Entry 8SRY (X-ray diffraction, 2.40 A resolution); this record covers chains A and B of the 4 polymer chains in the assembly.

# Chain A
Protein: Bcl-2 homologous antagonist/killer
Organism: Homo sapiens
Reference sequence: Q16611 (BAK_HUMAN); numbering as in UniProt (aligned over 68-146)
Amino-acid sequence (91 residues; row label = number of the first residue in the row):
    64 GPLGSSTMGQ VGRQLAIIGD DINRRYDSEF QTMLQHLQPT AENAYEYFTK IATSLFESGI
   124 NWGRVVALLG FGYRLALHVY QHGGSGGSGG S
Disordered / not traced: 64-69, 149-154
Sequence notes: expression tag (64-67, 147-154)
Residues lining bound ligands:
  - 3,6,9,12,15-pentaoxatricosan-1-ol (N8E): Tyr136, Arg137, Leu140
  - 3,6,9,12,15,18-hexaoxaicosane-1,20-diol (P33): Ile123, Trp125, Val128, Leu131, Leu132
  - 2-(2-methoxyethoxy)ethanol (PG0): Ala107, Phe111, Gly135, Leu138, Ala139, Val142
Curated features (UniProtKB/Swiss-Prot):
  - motif: Val74 to Arg88 (BH3), Ser117 to Tyr136 (BH1)
Reported in the primary citation:
  - conformationally variable residues (side-chain flip): Trp125

# Chain B
Protein: Apoptosis regulator BAX
Organism: Homo sapiens
Reference sequence: Q07812 (BAX_HUMAN); residue numbers follow UniProt; this construct covers 53-128
Amino-acid sequence (80 residues; numbered 49 to 128; the number before each row is that of its first residue):
    49 GGSGDASTKK LSESLKRIGD ELDSNMELQR MIAAVDTDSP REVFFRVAAD MFSDGNFNWG
   109 RVVALFYFAS KLVLKALSTK
Disordered / not traced: 49-51, 127-128
Sequence notes: expression tag (49-52); conflict Ser62 (Cys in Q07812), Ser126 (Cys in Q07812)
Residues lining bound ligands: 3,6,9,12,15-pentaoxatricosan-1-ol (N8E): Phe105, Asn106, Trp107, Val110, Phe114
Curated features (UniProtKB/Swiss-Prot):
  - motif: Leu59 to Asn73 (BH3), Asp98 to Ser118 (BH1)
  - cross-link: Lys128 (Glycyl lysine isopeptide (Lys-Gly) (interchain with G-Cter in ubiquitin))
  - natural variant: Gly67 (G67R: In a T-cell acute lymphoblastic leukemia cell line), Gly108 (G108V: In a Burkitt lymphoma)
  - mutagenesis: Met74 (M74D/E: Strongly reduced interaction with MCL1, BCL2, BCL2L1 and BCL2L2. No effect on cytochrome c release and subsequent apoptosis triggered by etoposide), Lys128 (K128R: Partial loss of polyubiquitination)
Reported in the primary citation:
  - mutagenesis - D71N, Y115F: decreased stability
  - mutagenesis - D71N (75% of WT), Y115F: decreased binding to lipids

# Chain A / chain B interface
Contacting residue pairs (79; chain A residue first):
  Met71(A) - Val91(B)  hydrophobic
  Met71(A) - Arg94(B)
  Gly72(A) - Asp98(B)
  Val74(A) - Met79(B)  hydrophobic
  Gly75(A) - Val95(B)
  Gly75(A) - Met99(B)
  Arg76(A) - Asp102(B)  salt bridge
  Arg76(A) - Arg109(B)
  Gln77(A) - Glu75(B)
  Gln77(A) - Met79(B)
  Leu78(A) - Leu76(B)  hydrophobic
  Leu78(A) - Met79(B)  hydrophobic
  Leu78(A) - Val95(B)  hydrophobic
  Leu78(A) - Met99(B)
  Leu78(A) - Leu113(B)  hydrophobic
  Leu78(A) - Phe116(B)  hydrophobic
  Ala79(A) - Met99(B)
  Ala79(A) - Arg109(B)
  Ile81(A) - Leu76(B)  hydrophobic
  Gly82(A) - Asn106(B)
  Gly82(A) - Gly108(B)
  Gly82(A) - Arg109(B)
  Asp83(A) - Asn106(B)  hydrogen bond
  Asp83(A) - Arg109(B)  salt bridge
  Ile85(A) - Leu70(B)  hydrophobic
  Asn86(A) - Asn106(B)
  Asn86(A) - Trp107(B)  hydrogen bond (side chain-backbone)
  Asn86(A) - Gly108(B)  hydrogen bond (side chain-backbone)
  Arg88(A) - Glu69(B)  salt bridge
  Tyr89(A) - Arg65(B)
  Tyr89(A) - Ile66(B)  hydrophobic
  Tyr89(A) - Glu69(B)  hydrogen bond
  Glu92(A) - Ser62(B)  hydrogen bond
  Phe93(A) - Leu59(B)  hydrophobic
  Phe93(A) - Ser62(B)
  Phe93(A) - Leu63(B)  hydrophobic
  Phe93(A) - Ile66(B)  hydrophobic
  Met96(A) - Lys58(B)
  Met96(A) - Leu59(B)  hydrophobic
  Met96(A) - Ser62(B)
  Leu100(A) - Gly52(B)
  Leu100(A) - Ser55(B)
  Leu100(A) - Thr56(B)
  Leu100(A) - Leu59(B)  hydrophobic
  Tyr110(A) - Thr56(B)
  Ile114(A) - Thr56(B)
  Ile114(A) - Leu59(B)  hydrophobic
  Ile114(A) - Ser60(B)  hydrogen bond (backbone-side chain)
  Ile114(A) - Leu63(B)  hydrophobic
  Ser117(A) - Ser60(B)  hydrogen bond
  Ser117(A) - Lys64(B)  hydrogen bond (backbone-side chain)
  Leu118(A) - Ser60(B)
  Leu118(A) - Leu63(B)
  Leu118(A) - Lys64(B)
  Ser121(A) - Lys64(B)  hydrogen bond
  Asn124(A) - Gly67(B)
  Asn124(A) - Asp68(B)  hydrogen bond
  Asn124(A) - Asp71(B)
  Trp125(A) - Asp71(B)
  Trp125(A) - Tyr115(B)
  Trp125(A) - Ser118(B)  hydrogen bond
  Trp125(A) - Lys119(B)
  Trp125(A) - Leu122(B)  hydrophobic
  Gly126(A) - Gly67(B)
  Gly126(A) - Asp71(B)  hydrogen bond (backbone-side chain)
  Gly126(A) - Tyr115(B)
  Arg127(A) - Lys64(B)
  Arg127(A) - Gly67(B)
  Arg127(A) - Asp68(B)  salt bridge
  Val129(A) - Val111(B)  hydrophobic
  Val129(A) - Phe114(B)  hydrophobic
  Val129(A) - Tyr115(B)
  Val129(A) - Ser118(B)
  Ala130(A) - Leu63(B)
  Phe134(A) - Leu59(B)  hydrophobic
  Phe134(A) - Leu63(B)  hydrophobic
  Tyr136(A) - Trp107(B)  hydrophobic
  Arg137(A) - Trp107(B)
  Leu140(A) - Trp107(B)  hydrophobic
Interface residues without a listed pair, chain A (40 interface residues in all): Asp90, Leu97, Lys113, Leu131, Leu132, Gly133
Interface residues without a listed pair, chain B (40 interface residues in all): Lys57, Asn73, Ala112
Interface features reported in the paper:
  - specific contacts: Trp125(A)-Tyr115(B), Trp107(B)-Gly133(A)

# Summary
Chain A and chain B each contribute 40 residues to their interface; the contacts include 12 hydrogen bonds and
4 salt bridges. Polar contacts include Arg76(A)-Asp102(B), Asp83(A)-Arg109(B) and Arg88(A)-Glu69(B). The paper
describes contacts between Trp125(A) and Tyr115(B) and Trp107(B) and Gly133(A). From the paper: D71N and Y115F
of chain B reduce stability; conformational variability at Trp125(A).
Chain A is Bcl-2 homologous antagonist/killer and chain B is Apoptosis regulator BAX, both from Homo sapiens;
the structure, Crystal structure of BAK-BAX heterodimer with C12E8, was determined by X-ray diffraction (same
publication as 8SRX).
